Entry 9ICY (X-ray diffraction, 3.00 A resolution); this record covers chains P and A of the 3 polymer chains in the assembly.

# Chain P
Molecule: 7-nt DNA strand
Sequence (7 nucleotides; row label = number of the first residue in the row):
     1 TCTAATG

# Chain A
Name: Protein (DNA polymerase beta (e.c.2.7.7.7))
Source organism: Homo sapiens
UniProt: P06746 (DPOB_HUMAN); residues 2-335 here correspond to UniProt positions 1-334 (UniProt number = residue number - 1)
Sequence (335 residues; numbered 1 to 335; the number before each row is that of its first residue):
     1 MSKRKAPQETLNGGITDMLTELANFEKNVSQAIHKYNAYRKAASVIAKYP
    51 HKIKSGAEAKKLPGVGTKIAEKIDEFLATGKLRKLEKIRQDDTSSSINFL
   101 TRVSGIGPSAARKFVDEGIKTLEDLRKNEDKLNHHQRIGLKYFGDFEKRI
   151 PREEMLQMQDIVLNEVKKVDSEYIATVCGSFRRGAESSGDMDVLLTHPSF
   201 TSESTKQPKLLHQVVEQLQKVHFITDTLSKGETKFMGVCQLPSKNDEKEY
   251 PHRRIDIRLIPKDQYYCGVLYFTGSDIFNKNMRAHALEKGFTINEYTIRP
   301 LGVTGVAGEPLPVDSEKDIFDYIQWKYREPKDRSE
Unresolved in the structure: 1-8
Swiss-Prot annotation at these positions:
  - binding site (K(+)): Lys-61
  - binding site (Na(+)): Lys-61

# Chain P / chain A interface
Contacting residue pairs (13):
  DA4(P) / Ser-109(A)  phosphate contact
  DA5(P) / Gly-105(A)  phosphate contact
  DA5(P) / Ile-106(A)  phosphate contact
  DA5(P) / Gly-107(A)  hydrogen bond to the phosphate
  DA5(P) / Pro-108(A)  phosphate contact
  DA5(P) / Ser-109(A)  hydrogen bond to the phosphate
  DA5(P) / Ala-110(A)  hydrogen bond to the phosphate
  DT6(P) / Val-103(A)  phosphate contact
  DT6(P) / Ser-104(A)  phosphate contact
  DT6(P) / Gly-105(A)  hydrogen bond to the phosphate
  DT6(P) / Ile-106(A)  hydrogen bond to the phosphate
  DT6(P) / Lys-234(A)  base contact
  DG7(P) / Arg-254(A)  salt bridge to the phosphate
Interface residues without a listed pair, chain A (16 interface residues in all): Thr-101, His-135, Asp-190, Met-236, Asp-256, Arg-258

# Summary
4 residues of chain P face 16 of chain A across their interface, with 5 hydrogen bonds and 1 salt bridge.
Polar pairs include DA5(P)/Gly-107(A), DA5(P)/Ser-109(A) and DA5(P)/Ala-110(A). Curated annotation (UniProt)
lists K+-binding residue Lys-61(A) and Na+-binding residue Lys-61(A) on chain A.
Here chain P is a 7-nt DNA strand and chain A is Protein (DNA polymerase beta (e.c.2.7.7.7)) (Homo sapiens).
Entry 9ICY (DNA polymerase beta (e.c.2.7.7.7) complexed with seven base pairs of DNA (non gapped DNA only))
was determined by X-ray diffraction (same publication as 9ICM, 9ICW and 9ICX).
